5G0F - chain A; structure by X-ray diffraction, 1.90 A resolution.

[Chain A]
Molecule: HDAC6
Source organism: Danio rerio
Notes: fragment: znf-ubp domain
UniProtKB: F8W4B7 (F8W4B7_DANRE); numbering as in UniProt (aligned over 974-1081)
Chain sequence (110 residues; row label = number of the first residue in the row):
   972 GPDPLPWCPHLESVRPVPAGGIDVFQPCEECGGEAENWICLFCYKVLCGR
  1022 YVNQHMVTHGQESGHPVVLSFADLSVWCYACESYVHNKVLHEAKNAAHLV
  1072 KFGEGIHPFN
Sequence notes: expression tag (972-973)
Metal / ion sites: Ni2+ site 1: Gly972, His1069; Zn2+ site 1: Cys979, His981, Cys1049, Cys1052; Zn2+ site 2: Cys999, Cys1002, Cys1019, His1026; Zn2+ site 3: Cys1011, Cys1014, His1030, His1036; Ni2+ site 2: His1057, His1062
Small-molecule neighbours: glycine (GLY): Trp1009, Gly1020, Arg1021, Met1027, Val1028, Trp1048, Tyr1050, Tyr1055

[Overview]
Bound to chain A: glycine. Gly972 and His1069 coordinate Ni2+ site 1. Cys979, His981, Cys1049 and Cys1052 form
the Zn2+ site 1.
Chain A is HDAC6 (Danio rerio); the structure, Crystal structure of Danio rerio HDAC6 ZnF-UBP domain, was
determined by X-ray diffraction (same publication as 5G0G, 5G0H, 5G0I and 5G0J).
